4Z6A - chains L and H of the 3 polymer chains in the assembly; structure by X-ray diffraction, 2.25 A resolution.

Chain L:
Protein: Coagulation factor VII
Organism: Homo sapiens
Notes: EC 3.4.21.21
UniProtKB: P08709 (FA7_HUMAN); residues 48-143 here correspond to UniProt positions 108-203 (UniProt number = residue number + 60)
Chain sequence (96 residues; numbered 48 to 143; the number before each row is that of its first residue):
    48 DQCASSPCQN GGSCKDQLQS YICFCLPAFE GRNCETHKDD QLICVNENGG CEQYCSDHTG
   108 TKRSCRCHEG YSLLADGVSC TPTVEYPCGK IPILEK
Unresolved in the structure: 107-108
UniProt features mapped onto this chain:
  - site: Ser53 (Important for S-112 for O-xylosylation)
  - modified residue: Asp63 (3R: -3-hydroxyaspartate)
  - glycosylation: Ser52 (O-linked (Glc...) serine), Ser60 (O-linked (Fuc) serine)
Disulfide bonds: Cys50-Cys61, Cys55-Cys70, Cys72-Cys81, Cys91-Cys102, Cys98-Cys112, Cys114-Cys127
Covalent attachments: alpha-L-fucopyranose (FUC) linked to Ser60
Small-molecule neighbours: beta-D-glucopyranose (BGC): Gln49, Ser52, Pro54, Tyr68

Chain H:
Protein: Coagulation factor VII
Organism: Homo sapiens
Notes: EC 3.4.21.21
UniProtKB: P08709 (FA7_HUMAN); aligned to UniProt positions 213-461 over residues 16-257 (the alignment contains insertions or deletions, so no single offset holds)
Chain sequence (249 residues; each row starts with the number of its first residue; note: 2 numbers in that range are skipped by the numbering (no residue carries them; nothing is unmodelled there); a row labelled like 60A-60D holds insertion residues (60A, then the next letters in order)):
    16 IVGGKVCPKG ECPWQVLLLV NGAQLC
    43 GGTLINTIWV VSAAHCFD
60A-60D KIKN
    61 WRNLIAVLGE HDLSEHDGDE QSRRVAQVII PSTYVPGTTN HDIALLRLHQ PVVLTDHVVP
   121 LCLPERTFS
129A-129C ERT
   130 LAFVRFSLVS GWGQLLDR
   149 GATALELMVL NVPRLMTQDC EASYPGKITE YMFCA
  183A G
   184 YSDG
  187A S
   188 KDSCKGDSGG PHATHYRGTW YLTGIVSWGQ GCATVGHFGV YTRVSQYIEW LQKLMRSEPR
   248 PGVLLRAPFP
Sequence notes: engineered mutation Glu169 (Lys376 in P08709), Ala170 (Val377 in P08709), Ser171 (Gly378 in P08709), Tyr172 (Asp379 in P08709), Pro173 (Ser380 in P08709), Gly174 (Pro381 in P08709), Lys175 (Asn382 in P08709)
UniProt features mapped onto this chain:
  - active site (Charge relay system): His57, Asp102
  - binding site (substrate): Asp194
Disulfide bonds: Cys22-Cys27, Cys41-Cys58, Cys168-Cys182, Cys191-Cys219
Covalent attachments: compound 0Z6 linked to His57, Ser195
Metal / ion sites: Ca2+: Glu70, Asp72, Glu75, Glu80
Small-molecule neighbours: 0Z6 (D-phenylalanyl-N-[(2S,3S)-6-{[amino(iminio)methyl]amino}-1-chloro-2-hydroxyhexan-3-yl]-L-phenylalaninamide): Cys58, Gly97, Thr98, Thr99, Asp189, Ser190, Cys191, Lys192, Gly193, Asp194, Val213, Ser214, Trp215, Gly216, Gln217, Gly218, Cys219, Gly226, Val227
Reported in the primary citation:
  - contacts within the chain: Ile16-Asp194, Tyr172-Gln217 (hydrogen bond), Tyr172-Phe225 (hydrogen bond), Tyr172-Trp215 (pi stacking)
  - binding site for 0Z6: Trp215
  - conformationally variable residues (helix shift): Asp167, Cys168

Chain L / chain H interface:
Residue-residue contacts - 47 pairs, chain L then chain H:
  Cys91(L) with Arg129B(H)
  Glu94(L) with Tyr203(H); Arg204(H), hydrogen bond (backbone-side chain)
  Asn95(L) with Phe128(H); Thr129C(H), hydrogen bond; Tyr203(H)
  Gly97(L) with Arg204(H), hydrogen bond (backbone-side chain)
  Cys98(L) with Arg204(H), hydrogen bond (backbone-side chain)
  Glu99(L) with Tyr203(H); Arg204(H)
  Gln100(L) with Phe128(H); Tyr208(H)
  Tyr101(L) with Leu123(H); Pro124(H); Glu125(H); Phe128(H), hydrophobic
  Asp104(L) with Arg129B(H), salt bridge
  Arg113(L) with Glu125(H), salt bridge
  His115(L) with Cys122(H); Leu123(H)
  Tyr118(L) with Thr206(H)
  Tyr133(L) with Leu114(H); Thr115(H); Asp116(H), hydrogen bond
  Pro134(L) with Val119(H)
  Cys135(L) with Pro120(H); Cys122(H), disulfide; Thr206(H)
  Gly136(L) with Trp29(H); Pro120(H), hydrogen bond (backbone-backbone); Cys122(H); Thr206(H); Trp207(H), hydrogen bond (backbone-backbone)
  Lys137(L) with Trp29(H); Val119(H); Gly205(H), hydrogen bond (side chain-backbone); Thr206(H), hydrogen bond
  Ile138(L) with Gly25(H); Glu26(H); Trp29(H), hydrophobic; Trp207(H)
  Pro139(L) with Asp116(H); Val119(H)
  Ile140(L) with Lys24(H); Gly25(H); His117(H)
  Leu141(L) with Glu26(H)
Other interface residues (no listed pair), chain L (22 interface residues in all): Cys102
Other interface residues (no listed pair), chain H (26 interface residues in all): Pro28, Leu121, Thr127
Disulfides between the chains: Cys135(L)-Cys122(H)

Summary:
Chain L and chain H form an interface of 22 and 26 residues respectively; the contacts include 1 disulfide
bond, 9 hydrogen bonds and 2 salt bridges. Among the polar pairs are Asp104(L)-Arg129B(H), Arg113(L)-Glu125(H)
and Glu94(L)-Arg204(H). Bound to chain L: beta-D-glucopyranose. From the paper: a binding site for 0Z6 at
Trp215(H); conformational variability at Asp167(H) and Cys168(H).
Chain L is Coagulation factor VII and chain H is Coagulation factor VII, both from Homo sapiens; the
structure, Crystal Structure of a FVIIa-Trypsin Chimera (YT) in Complex with Soluble Tissue Factor, was
determined by X-ray diffraction.
